8Q8I - chain A; structure by X-ray diffraction, 1.77 A resolution.

== Chain A ==
Molecule: Exostosin GT47 domain-containing protein
From: Paramecium bursaria Chlorella virus 1
UniProt: Q89410 (Q89410_PBCV1); numbering as in UniProt (aligned over 1-280)
Chain sequence (282 residues; numbered -1 to 280; the number before each row is that of its first residue; numbers below 1 keep their minus sign (Gly-1 is residue -1)):
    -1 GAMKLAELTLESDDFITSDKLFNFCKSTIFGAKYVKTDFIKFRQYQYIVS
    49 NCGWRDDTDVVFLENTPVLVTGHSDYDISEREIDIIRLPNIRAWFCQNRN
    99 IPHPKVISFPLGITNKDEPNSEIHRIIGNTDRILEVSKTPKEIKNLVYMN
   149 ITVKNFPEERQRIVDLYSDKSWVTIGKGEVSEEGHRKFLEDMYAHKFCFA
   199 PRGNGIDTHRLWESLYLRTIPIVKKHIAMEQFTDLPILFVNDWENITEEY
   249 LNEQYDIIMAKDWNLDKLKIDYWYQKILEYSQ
Disordered / not traced: 27-28, 280
Construct notes: expression tag (-1 to 0)
Bound ions: Mg2+ site 1 near Asp73 (its only coordinating residue here); Mg2+ site 2 near Asn98 (its only coordinating residue here); Mg2+ site 3: Ser106, Ile225; Ca2+ site 1: Asp240, Glu242 (together with bicine); Ca2+ site 2: Ile256, Lys259
Small-molecule neighbours:
  - bicine (BCN): Phe237, Val238, Asn239, Asp240, Trp241, Glu242, Asn243, Ile244, Tyr248
  - O5R ((2R,3S,4S,5S,6R)-2-[(2S,3R,4R,5S,6R)-5-[(2R,3R,4S,5R,6R)-6-(hydroxymethyl)-3,4,5-tris(oxidanyl)oxan-2-yl]oxy-2-methyl-6-octoxy-3-oxidanyl-oxan-4-yl]oxy-6-methyl-oxane-3,4,5-triol): Lys34, Asp36, His71, Ser72, Asp73, Tyr74, Thr112, Ile121, His122, Ile125, Asn153, Asn202, His207
From the paper describing this entry:
  - binding site for O5R: Lys34, Asp36, Ser72, Asp73, Thr112, His122, Asn202
  - catalytic residues: Asp73
  - mutagenesis - D73A: decreased expression
  - mutagenesis - D73A: abolished catalytic activity
  - mutagenesis - D73N: decreased catalytic activity
  - catalytic residues: Arg158, Arg208 (proposed by the authors, not directly observed)
  - mutagenesis - N148A/R208A: unchanged binding to the acceptor 6

== Overview ==
Chain A binds compound O5R and bicine. Ser106 and Ile225 form the Mg2+ site 3. Asp240 and Glu242 form the Ca2+
site 1. From the paper: catalytic residues Asp73, Arg158 and Arg208; D73A reduces expression; 3 substitutions
were tested in all.
Chain A is Exostosin GT47 domain-containing protein (Paramecium bursaria Chlorella virus 1); the structure,
AO75L in complex with a synthetic trisaccharide acceptor, was determined by X-ray diffraction together with
8AVQ and 8ASA from the same study.
